PDB entry 6G5Z | X-ray diffraction, 1.98 A resolution | chains A and B of the 4 polymer chains in the assembly

# Chain A (and B)
Molecule: Choline-sulfatase
Source organism: Sinorhizobium meliloti CECT 4857
Notes: EC 3.1.6.6; chain B of this document is another copy of the same molecule, construct and numbering; everything in this record applies to it too
Sequence (508 residues; each row starts with the number of its first residue):
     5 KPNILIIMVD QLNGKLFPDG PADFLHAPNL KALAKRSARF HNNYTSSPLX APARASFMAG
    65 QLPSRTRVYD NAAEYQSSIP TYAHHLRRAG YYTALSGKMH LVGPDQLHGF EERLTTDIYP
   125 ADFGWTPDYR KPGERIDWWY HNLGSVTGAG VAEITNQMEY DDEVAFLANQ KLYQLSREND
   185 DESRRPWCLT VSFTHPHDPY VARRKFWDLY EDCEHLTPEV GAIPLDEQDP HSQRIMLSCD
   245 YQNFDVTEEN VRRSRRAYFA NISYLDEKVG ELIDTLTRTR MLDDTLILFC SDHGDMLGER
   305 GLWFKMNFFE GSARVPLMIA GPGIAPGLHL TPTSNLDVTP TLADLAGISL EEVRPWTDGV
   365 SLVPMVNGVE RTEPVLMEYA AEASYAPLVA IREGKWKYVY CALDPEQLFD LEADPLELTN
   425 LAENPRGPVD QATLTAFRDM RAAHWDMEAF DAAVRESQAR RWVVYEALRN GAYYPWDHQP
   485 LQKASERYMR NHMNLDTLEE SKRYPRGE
Modified / non-standard residues: DDZ (3,3-dihydroxy L-alanine) at position 54
Bound ions: Mg2+: D14, DDZ_54, D296
From the paper describing this entry:
  - Mg2+ coordination: D14, D296, H297
  - binding site for sulfate ion: N75, H201, K309
  - conformationally variable residues (order/disorder transition): L485 to K487
  - catalytic residues: H104, H201, K309 (proposed by the authors, not directly observed)

# How chain A and chain B interact
Pairs across the interface (15):
  D27(A) - E231(B)
  A36(A) - L422(B)
  K39(A) - V224(B)
  K39(A) - G225(B)  hydrogen bond (backbone-backbone)
  R40(A) - E223(B)
  R40(A) - L420(B)
  T281(A) - E416(B)
  T281(A) - A417(B)
  A329(A) - T221(B)
  A329(A) - R256(B)
  P330(A) - P222(B)
  P330(A) - V224(B)
  P330(A) - G225(B)
  V370(A) - R256(B)
  N371(A) - R256(B)  hydrogen bond
Other interface residues (no listed pair), chain A (12 interface residues in all): D278, G327, I328
Other interface residues (no listed pair), chain B (13 interface residues in all): E218, I227

# Summary
The interface between chain A and chain B involves 12 residues on one side and 13 on the other, with 2
hydrogen bonds. Polar contacts include N371(A)-R256(B) and K39(A)-G225(B). From the paper: catalytic residues
H104(A), H201(A) and K309(A); a binding site for sulfate ion at N75(A), H201(A) and K309(A).
Both chains are Choline-sulfatase (Sinorhizobium meliloti CECT 4857). Entry 6G5Z (Choline sulfatase from
Ensifer (Sinorhizobium) meliloti) was determined by X-ray diffraction together with 7PTH, 7PTJ and 6G60 from
the same study.
